Entry 9NR7 (electron microscopy, 4.18 A resolution (low resolution: residue-level contacts below are approximate; hydrogen-bond / salt-bridge calls are withheld)); this record covers chains B and E of the 8 polymer chains in the assembly.

Chain B:
Molecule: Isoform 2 of Glutamate receptor 4
Organism: Rattus norvegicus
UniProtKB: P19493 (GRIA4_RAT), isoform P19493-2; residues 397-820 here correspond to UniProt positions 417-840 (UniProt number = residue number + 20)
Amino-acid sequence (424 residues; each row starts with the number of its first residue):
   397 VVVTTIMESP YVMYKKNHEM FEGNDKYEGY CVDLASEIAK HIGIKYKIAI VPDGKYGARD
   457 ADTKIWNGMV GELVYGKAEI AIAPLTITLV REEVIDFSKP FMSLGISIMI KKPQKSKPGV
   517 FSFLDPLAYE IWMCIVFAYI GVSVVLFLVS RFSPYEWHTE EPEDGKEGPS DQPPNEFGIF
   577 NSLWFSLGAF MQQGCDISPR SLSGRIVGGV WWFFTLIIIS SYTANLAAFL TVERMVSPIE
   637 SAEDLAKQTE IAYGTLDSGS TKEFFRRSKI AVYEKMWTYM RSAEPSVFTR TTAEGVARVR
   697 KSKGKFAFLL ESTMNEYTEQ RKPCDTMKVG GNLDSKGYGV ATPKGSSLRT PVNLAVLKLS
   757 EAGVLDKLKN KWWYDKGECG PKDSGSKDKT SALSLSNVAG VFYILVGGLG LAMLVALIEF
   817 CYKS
Not modelled in the structure: 551-570
Curated features (UniProtKB/Swiss-Prot):
  - binding site (L-glutamate): P480, T482, R487, S656, T657, E707
  - lipidation (S-palmitoyl cysteine): C591, C817
Cystine bridges: C720-C775
Small-molecule neighbours: ZK1 ({[7-morpholin-4-yl-2,3-dioxo-6-(trifluoromethyl)-3,4-dihydroquinoxalin-1(2H)-yl]methyl}phosphonic acid): P406, Y407, Y452, G453, P480, L481, T482, R487, S654, G655, S656, T688, L706, E707, T709, M710, Y734

Chain E:
Molecule: Auxiliary protein at A'/C'
Organism: Rattus norvegicus
Amino-acid sequence (117 residues; numbered 2 to 160; 42 numbers in that range are skipped by the numbering (no residue carries them; nothing is unmodelled there); the number before each row is that of its first residue; X marks 117 residues of unknown identity (built as UNK)):
     2 XXXXXXXXXX XXXXXXXXXX XXXXXXXXXX XXX
    58 XXXXXXXXXX XXXXXXXXXX XXXXXXXXXX XXXXXXXXXX XXXXXXXXXX XXX
   130 XXXXXXXXXX XXXXXXXXXX XXXXXXXXXX X

How chain B and chain E interact:
Chain B side of the interface, 4 residues: F533, F543, L544, R547

In short:
No residue of chain B is in contact with chain E. Ligands of chain B: compound ZK1. Curated annotation
(UniProt) lists 6 L-glutamate-binding residues on chain B.
Chain B is Isoform 2 of Glutamate receptor 4 and chain E is Auxiliary protein at A'/C', both from Rattus
norvegicus; the structure, The structure of GluA1/A4 LBD-TMD in Noelin-AMPAR complex, was determined by
electron microscopy (same publication as 9NR9 and 9NRA).
